Entry 4UPG (X-ray diffraction, 2.10 A resolution); this record covers chain A.

[Chain A]
Name: Sorcin
Source organism: Homo sapiens
Reference sequence: P30626 (SORCN_HUMAN); residues 30-198 here = UniProt positions 30-198
Amino-acid sequence (169 residues; each row starts with the number of its first residue):
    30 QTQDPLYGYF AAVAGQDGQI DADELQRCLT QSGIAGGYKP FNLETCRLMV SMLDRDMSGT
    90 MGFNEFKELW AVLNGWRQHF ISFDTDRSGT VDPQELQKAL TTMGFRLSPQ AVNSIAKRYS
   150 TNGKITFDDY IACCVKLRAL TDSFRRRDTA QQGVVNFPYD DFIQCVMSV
Curated features (UniProtKB/Swiss-Prot):
  - binding site (Ca(2+)): D83, D85, S87, T89, E94, D113, D115, S117, T119, E124
  - mutagenesis: F112 (F112L: Reduces affinity for calcium 5-fold)
From the paper describing this entry:
  - contacts within the chain: Y67-D113 (hydrogen bond)

[In short]
From UniProt: 10 Ca2+-binding residues and one mutagenesis site. From the paper: contacts within the chain
involving Y67 and D113.
Chain A is Sorcin (Homo sapiens); the structure, X-ray structure of calcium-free human sorcin, was determined
by X-ray diffraction (same publication as 4USL).
